7K5B - chains F and G of the 18 polymer chains in the assembly; structure by electron microscopy, 4.50 A resolution (low resolution: residue-level contacts below are approximate; hydrogen-bond / salt-bridge calls are withheld).

[Chain F]
Name: Dynein light chain roadblock-type 2 protein
Source organism: Tetrahymena thermophila
UniProtKB: I7MHB1 (I7MHB1_TETTS); numbering as in UniProt (aligned over 6-133)
Sequence (128 residues; each row starts with the number of its first residue):
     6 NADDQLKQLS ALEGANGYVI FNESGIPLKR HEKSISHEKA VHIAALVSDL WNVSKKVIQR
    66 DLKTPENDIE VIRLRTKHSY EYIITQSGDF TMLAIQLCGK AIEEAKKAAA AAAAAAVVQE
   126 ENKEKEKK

[Chain G]
Name: Dynein light chain roadblock-type 2 protein
Source organism: Tetrahymena thermophila
UniProtKB: Q22MV2 (Q22MV2_TETTS); numbering as in UniProt (aligned over 2-152)
Sequence (151 residues; row label = number of the first residue in the row):
     2 IYKTSKEIQK SDQRIIQQRV ENSIINNQIY QKSLKRKTSK RKVRHQANKK NFQKEMSEVE
    62 DTLNRIKTHK TVLGYLIVNS EGGVVRGAFK DEEESKNIAN SIPLLTKKAR SVVRDLDPTN
   122 DLVFLRIQTK LNEIMVAPDD EFSLIVIQTK G

[Interface between chain F and chain G]
Contacting residue pairs - 48 pairs, chain F then chain G:
  H47(F) - D116(G)
  H47(F) - L117(G)
  L51(F) - V113(G)
  L51(F) - D116(G)
  L51(F) - L117(G)
  D54(F) - K109(G)
  L55(F) - A110(G)
  L55(F) - V113(G)
  S59(F) - L106(G)
  V62(F) - L106(G)
  I63(F) - I135(G)
  D66(F) - N98(G)
  D66(F) - S102(G)
  L67(F) - I99(G)
  L67(F) - S102(G)
  K68(F) - N98(G)
  N72(F) - T130(G)
  N72(F) - K131(G)
  N72(F) - L132(G)
  D73(F) - T130(G)
  D73(F) - K131(G)
  I74(F) - Q129(G)
  I74(F) - T130(G)
  E75(F) - Q129(G)
  V76(F) - I128(G)
  V76(F) - Q129(G)
  I77(F) - R127(G)
  I77(F) - I128(G)
  R78(F) - L126(G)
  R78(F) - R127(G)
  L79(F) - A110(G)
  L79(F) - F125(G)
  L79(F) - L126(G)
  R80(F) - L123(G)
  R80(F) - V124(G)
  R80(F) - F125(G)
  T81(F) - V114(G)
  T81(F) - N121(G)
  T81(F) - D122(G)
  T81(F) - L123(G)
  T81(F) - V124(G)
  K82(F) - N121(G)
  K82(F) - D122(G)
  K82(F) - V124(G)
  Y85(F) - D118(G)
  Y85(F) - N121(G)
  Y87(F) - L117(G)
  Y87(F) - N121(G)
Interface residues without a listed pair, chain F (29 interface residues in all): I48, V52, V58, E71, H83, L98
Interface residues without a listed pair, chain G (26 interface residues in all): T120, N133

[Summary]
29 residues of chain F face 26 of chain G across their interface.
Chain F is Dynein light chain roadblock-type 2 protein and chain G is Dynein light chain roadblock-type 2
protein, both from Tetrahymena thermophila; the structure, Structure of outer-arm dynein bound to microtubule
doublet in microtubule binding state 2 (MTBS-2), was determined by electron microscopy together with 7K58,
7KEK, 7MWG and 7N32 from the same study.
